2TRS - chains A and B; structure by X-ray diffraction, 2.04 A resolution.

[Chain A]
Protein: Tryptophan synthase
From: Salmonella typhimurium
Notes: EC 4.2.1.20; engineered mutation(s): CHAIN B, K87T
Reference sequence: P00929 (TRPA_SALTY); numbering as in UniProt (aligned over 1-268)
Sequence (268 residues; numbered 1 to 268; the number before each row is that of its first residue):
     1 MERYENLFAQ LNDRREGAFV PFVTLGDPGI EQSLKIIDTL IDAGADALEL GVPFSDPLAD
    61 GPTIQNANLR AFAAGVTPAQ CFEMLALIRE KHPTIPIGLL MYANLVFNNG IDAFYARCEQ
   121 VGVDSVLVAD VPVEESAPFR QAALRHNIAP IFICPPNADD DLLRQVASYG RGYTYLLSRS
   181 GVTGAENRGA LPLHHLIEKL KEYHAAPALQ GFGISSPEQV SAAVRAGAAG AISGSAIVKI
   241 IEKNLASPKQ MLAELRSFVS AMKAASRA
Disordered / not traced: 188-193
Swiss-Prot annotation at these positions:
  - active site (Proton acceptor): E49, D60
Residues lining bound ligands: indole-3-propanol phosphate (IPL): F22, A59, D60, I64, L100, Y102, A129, I153, Y175, R179, T183, G184, G211, F212, G213, I232, S233, G234, S235

[Chain B]
Protein: Tryptophan synthase
From: Salmonella typhimurium
Notes: EC 4.2.1.20
Reference sequence: P0A2K1 (TRPB_SALTY); residues 2-397 here correspond to UniProt positions 1-396 (UniProt number = residue number - 1)
Sequence (397 residues; numbered 1 to 397; the number before each row is that of its first residue):
     1 MTTLLNPYFG EFGGMYVPQI LMPALNQLEE AFVRAQKDPE FQAQFADLLK NYAGRPTALT
    61 KCQNITAGTR TTLYLKREDL LHGGAHTTNQ VLGQALLAKR MGKSEIIAET GAGQHGVASA
   121 LASALLGLKC RIYMGAKDVE RQSPNVFRMR LMGAEVIPVH SGSATLKDAC NEALRDWSGS
   181 YETAHYMLGT AAGPHPYPTI VREFQRMIGE ETKAQILDKE GRLPDAVIAC VGGGSNAIGM
   241 FADFINDTSV GLIGVEPGGH GIETGEHGAP LKHGRVGIYF GMKAPMMQTA DGQIEESYSI
   301 SAGLDFPSVG PQHAYLNSIG RADYVSITDD EALEAFKTLC RHEGIIPALE SSHALAHALK
   361 MMREQPEKEQ LLVVNLSGRG DKDIFTVHDI LKARGLI
Disordered / not traced: 1-2, 392-397
Construct notes: engineered mutation T87 (Lys86 in P0A2K1); conflict L396 (Glu395 in P0A2K1)
Bound ions: Na+: G232, F306, S308
Residues lining bound ligands: pyridoxyl-serine-5-monophosphate (PLS; [3-hydroxy-2-methyl-5-phosphonooxymethyl-pyridin-4-ylmethyl]-serine): A85, H86, E109, T110, G111, A112, G113, Q114, H115, G116, L166, T190, C230, V231, G232, G233, G234, S235, N236, A237, A302, G303, L304, A348, E350, S377, G378, K382

[Interface between chain A and chain B]
Pairs across the interface (55):
  P53(A) - Q293(B)
  F54(A) - G292(B)
  F54(A) - Q293(B)
  S55(A) - Q293(B)  hydrogen bond
  S55(A) - I294(B)  hydrogen bond (side chain-backbone)
  D56(A) - K167(B)
  D56(A) - N171(B)  hydrogen bond
  D56(A) - Y279(B)
  D56(A) - I294(B)
  P57(A) - R175(B)  hydrogen bond (backbone-side chain)
  L58(A) - L174(B)  hydrophobic
  L58(A) - R175(B)
  D60(A) - R175(B)
  Q65(A) - R175(B)
  F72(A) - Q293(B)
  A103(A) - I278(B)  hydrophobic
  N104(A) - G277(B)
  N104(A) - I278(B)  hydrogen bond (side chain-backbone)
  N104(A) - Q288(B)  hydrogen bond
  N104(A) - G292(B)  hydrogen bond (side chain-backbone)
  N104(A) - I294(B)
  L105(A) - G292(B)
  F107(A) - V276(B)
  F107(A) - I278(B)  hydrophobic
  F107(A) - K283(B)
  N108(A) - R275(B)  hydrogen bond
  N108(A) - Q288(B)
  N108(A) - A290(B)  hydrogen bond (side chain-backbone)
  N108(A) - D291(B)
  N108(A) - G292(B)  hydrogen bond (side chain-backbone)
  A129(A) - P18(B)
  D130(A) - Y16(B)
  D130(A) - V17(B)
  D130(A) - P18(B)
  P132(A) - M15(B)
  P132(A) - V17(B)
  P132(A) - Q19(B)
  P132(A) - M22(B)  hydrophobic
  V133(A) - Q19(B)  hydrogen bond (backbone-side chain)
  E134(A) - Q19(B)  hydrogen bond
  E134(A) - M22(B)
  E135(A) - Y8(B)  hydrogen bond
  E135(A) - G14(B)
  E135(A) - M15(B)  hydrogen bond (side chain-backbone)
  E135(A) - Y16(B)  hydrogen bond
  I153(A) - Q19(B)
  N157(A) - I20(B)  hydrogen bond (side chain-backbone)
  N157(A) - P23(B)
  N157(A) - Y181(B)  hydrogen bond
  L162(A) - Q19(B)
  S180(A) - I20(B)
  S180(A) - S178(B)
  S180(A) - Y181(B)
  G181(A) - S178(B)
  V182(A) - R175(B)
Also at the interface, not in a pair above, chain A (36 interface residues in all): A59, T77, P78, N109, V131, F139, P155, P156, L177, R179
Also at the interface, not in a pair above, chain B (32 interface residues in all): S161, E172, G179, T289

[Overview]
Chain A and chain B form an interface of 36 and 32 residues respectively, with 17 hydrogen bonds. Polar
contacts include S55(A)-Q293(B), S55(A)-I294(B) and D56(A)-N171(B). Chain A binds indole-3-propanol phosphate.
Bound to chain B: pyridoxyl-serine-5-monophosphate.
Chain A is Tryptophan synthase and chain B is Tryptophan synthase, both from Salmonella typhimurium; the
structure, Crystal structures of mutant (BETAK87T) tryptophan synthase ALPHA2 BETA2 complex with ligands bound
to the active ..., was determined by X-ray diffraction together with 2TSY, 2TYS and 1UBS from the same study.
